Entry 7AKM (X-ray diffraction, 1.93 A resolution); this record covers chain A.

# Chain A
Name: Serine/threonine-protein kinase Chk1
Organism: Homo sapiens
Notes: EC 2.7.11.1
UniProt: O14757 (CHK1_HUMAN); residues 2-287 here = UniProt positions 2-287
Sequence (298 residues; each row starts with the number of its first residue; numbers below 1 keep their minus sign (Gly-2 is residue -2)):
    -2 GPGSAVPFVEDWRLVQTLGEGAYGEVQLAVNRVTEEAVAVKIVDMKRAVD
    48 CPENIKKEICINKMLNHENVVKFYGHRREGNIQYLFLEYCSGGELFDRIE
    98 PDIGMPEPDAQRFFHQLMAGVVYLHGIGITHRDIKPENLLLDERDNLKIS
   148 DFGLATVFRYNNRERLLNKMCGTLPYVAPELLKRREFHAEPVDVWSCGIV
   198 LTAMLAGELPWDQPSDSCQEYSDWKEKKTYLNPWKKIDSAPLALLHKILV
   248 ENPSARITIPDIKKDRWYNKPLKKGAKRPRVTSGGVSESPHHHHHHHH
Not modelled in the structure: -2 to 1, 272-295
Construct notes: expression tag (-2 to 1, 288-295); engineered mutation Arg10 (Asp in O14757)
Bound ions: Mg2+ site 1: Asn135, Asp148 (together with ATP-gamma-S); Mg2+ site 2: Asp148 (together with ATP-gamma-S)
Ligand contacts: ATP-gamma-S: Leu15, Gly16, Gly18, Ala19, Tyr20, Gly21, Val23, Ala36, Lys38, Val68, Leu84, Glu85, Tyr86, Cys87, Glu91, Glu134, Asn135, Leu137, Ser147, Asp148
Curated features (UniProtKB/Swiss-Prot):
  - active site: Asp130 (Proton acceptor)
  - binding site (ATP): Leu15 to Val23, Lys38
  - modified residue (Phosphoserine): Ser280, Ser286
  - cross-link: Lys132 (Glycyl lysine isopeptide (Lys-Gly) (interchain with G-Cter in ubiquitin))
  - mutagenesis: Lys38 (K38R: Abolishes kinase activity), Asp130 (D130A: Abolishes kinase activity), Lys132 (K132R: Strong reduction of chromatin-associated CHK1 ubiquitination)
From the paper describing this entry:
  - Mg2+ coordination: Asn135, Asp148
  - catalytic residues: Asp130

# Summary
Ligands of chain A: ATP-gamma-S. Asn135 and Asp148 form the Mg2+ site 1. Curated annotation (UniProt) lists
active-site residue Asp130, 10 ATP-binding residues and 3 mutagenesis sites. From the paper: the catalytic
residue Asp130; Mg2+ coordination by Asn135 and Asp148.
Chain A is Serine/threonine-protein kinase Chk1 (Homo sapiens); the structure, Crystal structure of CHK1
kinase domain in complex with ATPyS, was determined by X-ray diffraction (same publication as 7AKO).
